Entry 8JAR (electron microscopy, 3.30 A resolution); this record covers chains A and E of the 10 polymer chains in the assembly.

# Chain A
Molecule: Amyloid protein-binding protein 2
Source organism: Homo sapiens
Reference sequence: Q92624 (APBP2_HUMAN); residue numbers follow UniProt; this construct covers 1-579
Chain sequence (579 residues; numbered 1 to 579; the number before each row is that of its first residue):
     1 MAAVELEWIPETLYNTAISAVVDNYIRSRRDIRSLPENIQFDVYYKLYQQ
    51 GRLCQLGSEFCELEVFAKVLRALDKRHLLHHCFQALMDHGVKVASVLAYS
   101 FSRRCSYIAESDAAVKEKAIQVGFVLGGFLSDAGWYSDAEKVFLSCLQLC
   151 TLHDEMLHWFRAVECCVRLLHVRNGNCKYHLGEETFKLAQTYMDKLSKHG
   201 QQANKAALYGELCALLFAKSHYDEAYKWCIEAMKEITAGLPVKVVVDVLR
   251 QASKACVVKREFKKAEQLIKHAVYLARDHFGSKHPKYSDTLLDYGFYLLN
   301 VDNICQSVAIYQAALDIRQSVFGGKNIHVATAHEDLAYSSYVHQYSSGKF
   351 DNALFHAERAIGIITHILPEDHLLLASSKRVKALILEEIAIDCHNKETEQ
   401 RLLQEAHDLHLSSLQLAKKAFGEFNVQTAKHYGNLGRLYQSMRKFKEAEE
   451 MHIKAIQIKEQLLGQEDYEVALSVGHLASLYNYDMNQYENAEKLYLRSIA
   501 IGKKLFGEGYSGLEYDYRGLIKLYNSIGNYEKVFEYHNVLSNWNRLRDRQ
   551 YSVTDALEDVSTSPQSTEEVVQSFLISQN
Unresolved in the structure: 1-7, 579
Bound ions: Zn2+: C54, H89 (shared with 2 residues of chain B)

# Chain E
Molecule: Cullin-2
Source organism: Homo sapiens
Reference sequence: Q13617 (CUL2_HUMAN); residue numbers follow UniProt; this construct covers 2-745
Chain sequence (745 residues; each row starts with the number of its first residue):
     1 TSLKPRVVDFDETWNKLLTTIKAVVMLEYVERATWNDRFSDIYALCVAYP
    51 EPLGERLYTETKIFLENHVRHLHKRVLESEEQVLVMYHRYWEEYSKGADY
   101 MDCLYRYLNTQFIKKNKLTEADLQYGYGGVDMNEPLMEIGELALDMWRKL
   151 MVEPLQAILIRMLLREIKNDRGGEDPNQKVIHGVINSFVHVEQYKKKFPL
   201 KFYQEIFESPFLTETGEYYKQEASNLLQESNCSQYMEKVLGRLKDEEIRC
   251 RKYLHPSSYTKVIHECQQRMVADHLQFLHAECHNIIRQEKKNDMANMYVL
   301 LRAVSTGLPHMIQELQNHIHDEGLRATSNLTQENMPTLFVESVLEVHGKF
   351 VQLINTVLNGDQHFMSALDKALTSVVNYREPKSVCKAPELLAKYCDNLLK
   401 KSAKGMTENEVEDRLTSFITVFKYIDDKDVFQKFYARMLAKRLIHGLSMS
   451 MDSEEAMINKLKQACGYEFTSKLHRMYTDMSVSADLNNKFNNFIKNQDTV
   501 IDLGISFQIYVLQAGAWPLTQAPSSTFAIPQELEKSVQMFELFYSQHFSG
   551 RKLTWLHYLCTGEVKMNYLGKPYVAMVTTYQMAVLLAFNNSETVSYKELQ
   601 DSTQMNEKELTKTIKSLLDVKMINHDSEKEDIDAESSFSLNMNFSSKRTK
   651 FKITTSMQKDTPQEMEQTRSAVDEDRKMYLQAAIVRIMKARKVLRHNALI
   701 QEVISQSRARFNPSISMIKKCIEVLIDKQYIERSQASADEYSYVA
Unresolved in the structure: 117-134, 281-745
Sequence notes: expression tag (1)

# Chain A / chain E interface
Pairs across the interface (16; chain A residue first):
  S34(A) with K4(E), hydrogen bond; P5(E)
  L35(A) with P5(E)
  P36(A) with P5(E); Y43(E); V47(E), hydrophobic
  E37(A) with P50(E); P52(E)
  N38(A) with Y107(E), hydrogen bond; Q111(E), hydrogen bond
  R71(A) with P52(E); K115(E)
  L73(A) with K115(E); N116(E)
  D74(A) with K114(E); K115(E), hydrogen bond (side chain-backbone)
Interface residues without a listed pair, chain A (11 interface residues in all): D31, A72, K118
Interface residues without a listed pair, chain E (12 interface residues in all): E51

# In short
11 residues of chain A face 12 of chain E across their interface, with 4 hydrogen bonds. Among the polar pairs
are S34(A)-K4(E), N38(A)-Y107(E) and N38(A)-Q111(E). C54(A) and H89(A) form the Zn2+ site.
Chain A is Amyloid protein-binding protein 2 and chain E is Cullin-2, both from Homo sapiens; the structure,
Structure of CRL2APPBP2 bound with RxxGPAA degron (dimer), was determined by electron microscopy (same
publication as 8JAL and 8JAU).
